Entry 4G2H (X-ray diffraction, 2.50 A resolution); this record covers chains A and B.

== Chain A ==
Molecule: Vitamin D3 receptor A
From: Danio rerio
UniProt: Q9PTN2 (VDRA_DANRE); residues 156-453 here = UniProt positions 156-453
Sequence (300 residues; each row starts with the number of its first residue):
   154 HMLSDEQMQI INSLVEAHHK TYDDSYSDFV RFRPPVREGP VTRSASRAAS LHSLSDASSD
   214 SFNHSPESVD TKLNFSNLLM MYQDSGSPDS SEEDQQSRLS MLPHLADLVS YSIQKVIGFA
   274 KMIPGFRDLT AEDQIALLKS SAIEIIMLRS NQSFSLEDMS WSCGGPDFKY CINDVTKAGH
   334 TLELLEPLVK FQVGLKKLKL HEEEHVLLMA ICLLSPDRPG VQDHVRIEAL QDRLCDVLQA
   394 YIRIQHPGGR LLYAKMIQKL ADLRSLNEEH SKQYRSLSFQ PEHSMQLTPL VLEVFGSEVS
Disordered / not traced: 191-250, 453
Differences from the reference sequence: expression tag (154-155)
Swiss-Prot annotation at these positions:
  - region: K274 to K292 (Interaction with coactivator LXXLL motif)
  - motif: P442 to S450 (9aaTAD)
  - binding site (calcitriol): Y175, S265, R302, S306, H333, H423
Ligand contacts: 0VQ ((3E,5E)-6-(3-{2-[3,4-bis(hydroxymethyl)phenyl]ethyl}phenyl)-1,1,1-trifluoro-2-(trifluoromethyl)octa-3,5-dien-2-ol): Y175, Y179, F182, L255, L258, A259, L261, V262, S265, I296, I299, M300, R302, S303, S306, W314, C316, Y323, V328, A331, H333, L337, L338, L341, H423, Y427, L430, L440, V444, F448

== Chain B ==
Molecule: Nuclear receptor coactivator 1
Notes: EC 2.3.1.48
UniProt: Q15788 (NCOA1_HUMAN); residues 687-701 here correspond to UniProt positions 686-700 (UniProt number = residue number - 1)
Sequence (15 residues; each row starts with the number of its first residue):
   687 RHKILHRLLQ EGSPS
Disordered / not traced: 697-701
Swiss-Prot annotation at these positions:
  - motif: L691 to L695 (LXXLL motif 4)
  - modified residue: S699 (Phosphoserine)

== How chain A and chain B interact ==
Pairs across the interface - 23 pairs, chain A then chain B:
  I270(A) - L691(B)  hydrophobic
  I270(A) - L694(B)  hydrophobic
  I270(A) - L695(B)  hydrophobic
  K274(A) - L694(B)  hydrogen bond (side chain-backbone)
  K274(A) - L695(B)
  K274(A) - Q696(B)  hydrogen bond (side chain-backbone)
  R280(A) - Q696(B)
  A284(A) - H692(B)
  E285(A) - H692(B)  salt bridge
  Q287(A) - L695(B)
  I288(A) - H688(B)
  I288(A) - L691(B)  hydrophobic
  I288(A) - L695(B)  hydrophobic
  K292(A) - H688(B)  hydrogen bond
  P442(A) - I690(B)  hydrophobic
  L443(A) - I690(B)  hydrophobic
  E446(A) - H688(B)
  E446(A) - K689(B)  hydrogen bond (side chain-backbone)
  E446(A) - I690(B)  hydrogen bond (side chain-backbone)
  E446(A) - L691(B)  hydrogen bond (side chain-backbone)
  V447(A) - L691(B)  hydrophobic
  E451(A) - H688(B)
  V452(A) - H688(B)
Other interface residues (no listed pair), chain A (17 interface residues in all): Q267, F279, L291

== In short ==
The interface between chain A and chain B involves 17 residues on one side and 8 on the other; the contacts
include 6 hydrogen bonds and 1 salt bridge. Among the polar pairs are E285(A)-H692(B), K274(A)-L694(B) and
K274(A)-Q696(B). Bound to chain A: compound 0VQ.
Here chain A is Vitamin D3 receptor A (Danio rerio) and chain B is Nuclear receptor coactivator 1. Entry 4G2H
(Structural basis for the accommodation of bis- and tris-aromatic derivatives in Vitamin D Nuclear Receptor)
was determined by X-ray diffraction together with 4G1D, 4G1Y, 4G1Z, 4G20 and 4G21 from the same study.
